5O4E - chains E and F of the 6 polymer chains in the assembly; structure by X-ray diffraction, 2.15 A resolution.

Chain E (and F):
Name: Vascular endothelial growth factor A
Organism: Homo sapiens
Notes: chain F of this document is another copy of the same molecule, construct and numbering; everything in this record applies to it too
UniProtKB: P15692 (VEGFA_HUMAN); residues 13-108 here correspond to UniProt positions 39-134 (UniProt number = residue number + 26)
Sequence (96 residues; row label = number of the first residue in the row):
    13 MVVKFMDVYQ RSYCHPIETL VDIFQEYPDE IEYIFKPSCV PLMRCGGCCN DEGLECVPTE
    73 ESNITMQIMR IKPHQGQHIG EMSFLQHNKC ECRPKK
Unresolved in the structure: 108
Sequence notes: engineered mutation M13 (Glu39 in P15692)
Disulfide bonds: C26-C68, C57-C102, C61-C104

Chain E / chain F interface:
Contacting residue pairs (61; chain E residue first):
  V14(E) with T77(F); Q79(F); E93(F)
  V15(E) with I76(F), hydrophobic; T77(F), hydrogen bond (backbone-backbone); M78(F), hydrophobic; Q79(F), hydrogen bond (backbone-backbone)
  K16(E) with Q79(F)
  F17(E) with K48(F); P49(F); Q79(F), hydrogen bond (backbone-side chain); M81(F); I91(F), hydrophobic
  V20(E) with P49(F), hydrophobic; M78(F), hydrophobic; I80(F), hydrophobic
  Y21(E) with P49(F)
  R23(E) with E30(F), salt bridge; P53(F)
  S24(E) with P49(F); C51(F), hydrogen bond (side chain-backbone); V52(F); P53(F)
  I29(E) with E30(F)
  E30(E) with R23(F), salt bridge; I29(F)
  L32(E) with S24(F); I29(F), hydrophobic; G58(F); G59(F)
  I46(E) with E64(F)
  K48(E) with F17(F); N62(F), hydrogen bond (side chain-backbone)
  P49(E) with F17(F); V20(F), hydrophobic; Y21(F); S24(F)
  S50(E) with C60(F), hydrogen bond
  C51(E) with S24(F), hydrogen bond (backbone-side chain); G59(F); C60(F), disulfide
  P53(E) with R23(F)
  G58(E) with L32(F)
  G59(E) with L32(F); C51(F)
  C60(E) with S50(F), hydrogen bond; C51(F), disulfide
  N62(E) with K48(F), hydrogen bond (backbone-side chain)
  I76(E) with V15(F), hydrophobic
  T77(E) with M13(F); V14(F); V15(F), hydrogen bond (backbone-backbone)
  M78(E) with V15(F); V20(F), hydrophobic
  Q79(E) with V14(F); V15(F), hydrogen bond (backbone-backbone); K16(F); F17(F), hydrogen bond (side chain-backbone)
  I80(E) with V20(F), hydrophobic
  M81(E) with F17(F), hydrophobic
  E93(E) with V14(F)
Other interface residues (no listed pair), chain E (31 interface residues in all): M13, V52, I91
Other interface residues (no listed pair), chain F (32 interface residues in all): H27
Cross-chain cystine bridges: C51(E)-C60(F), C60(E)-C51(F)

Summary:
31 residues of chain E face 32 of chain F across their interface, with 2 disulfide bonds, 12 hydrogen bonds
and 2 salt bridges. Polar contacts include R23(E)-E30(F), F17(E)-Q79(F) and S24(E)-C51(F).
Both chains are Vascular endothelial growth factor A (Homo sapiens). Entry 5O4E (Crystal structure of VEGF in
complex with heterodimeric Fcab JanusCT6) was determined by X-ray diffraction, deposited together with 5K64
and 5K65.
